Entry 1R0C (X-ray diffraction, 2.37 A resolution); this record covers chains B and H of the 4 polymer chains in the assembly.

Chain B (and H):
Name: Aspartate carbamoyltransferase regulatory chain
From: Escherichia coli
Notes: chain H of this document is another copy of the same molecule, construct and numbering; everything in this record applies to it too
UniProt: P0A7F3 (PYRI_ECOLI); aligned to UniProt positions 1-153 over residues 1-153 (the alignment contains insertions or deletions, so no single offset holds)
Chain sequence (153 residues; each row starts with the number of its first residue):
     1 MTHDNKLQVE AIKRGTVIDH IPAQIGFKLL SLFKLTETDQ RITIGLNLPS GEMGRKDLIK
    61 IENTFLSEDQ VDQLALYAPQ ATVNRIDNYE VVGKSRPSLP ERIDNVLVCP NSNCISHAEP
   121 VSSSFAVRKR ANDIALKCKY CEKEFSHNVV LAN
Ion coordination: Zn2+: Cys-109, Cys-114, Cys-138, Cys-141
Curated features (UniProtKB/Swiss-Prot):
  - binding site (Zn(2+)): Cys-109, Cys-114, Cys-138, Cys-141

Interface between chain B and chain H:
Contacting residue pairs (44; chain B residue first):
  Asn-5(B) with Leu-7(H)
  Lys-6(B) with Leu-7(H)
  Leu-7(B) with Asn-5(H); Lys-6(H); Leu-7(H); Val-9(H); Glu-10(H); Ala-11(H)
  Glu-10(B) with Leu-7(H); Glu-10(H)
  Gln-24(B) with Thr-36(H)
  Phe-27(B) with Phe-27(H), hydrophobic; Leu-30(H), hydrophobic; Ser-31(H); Thr-36(H)
  Leu-30(B) with Phe-27(H), hydrophobic
  Ser-31(B) with Phe-27(H)
  Thr-36(B) with Gln-24(H); Phe-27(H); Leu-46(H)
  Glu-37(B) with Gln-24(H)
  Thr-38(B) with Asn-47(H)
  Asp-39(B) with Asn-47(H); Arg-55(H), hydrogen bond (backbone-side chain)
  Gln-40(B) with Asn-47(H), hydrogen bond (backbone-side chain)
  Arg-41(B) with Leu-46(H); Asn-47(H); Pro-49(H)
  Ile-42(B) with Gly-45(H); Leu-46(H), hydrogen bond (backbone-backbone)
  Thr-43(B) with Ile-44(H)
  Ile-44(B) with Thr-43(H); Ile-44(H), hydrogen bond (backbone-backbone); Leu-46(H), hydrophobic
  Gly-45(B) with Ile-42(H)
  Leu-46(B) with Thr-36(H); Arg-41(H); Ile-42(H), hydrogen bond (backbone-backbone); Ile-44(H), hydrophobic
  Asn-47(B) with Thr-38(H); Asp-39(H); Gln-40(H), hydrogen bond (side chain-backbone); Arg-41(H)
  Pro-49(B) with Arg-41(H)
Other interface residues (no listed pair), chain B (22 interface residues in all): Leu-48
Other interface residues (no listed pair), chain H (26 interface residues in all): Gln-8, Glu-37, Leu-48

Overview:
Chain B and chain H form an interface of 22 and 26 residues respectively; the contacts include 6 hydrogen
bonds. Polar contacts include Asp-39(B)/Arg-55(H), Gln-40(B)/Asn-47(H) and Ile-42(B)/Leu-46(H). Curated
annotation (UniProt) lists 4 Zn2+-binding residues on chain B.
Both chains are Aspartate carbamoyltransferase regulatory chain (Escherichia coli). Entry 1R0C (Products in
the T State of Aspartate Transcarbamylase: Crystal Structure of the Phosphate and N-carbamyl-L-aspartate
Ligated ...) was determined by X-ray diffraction.
